6RDU - chains 4 and T of the 31 polymer chains in the assembly; structure by electron microscopy, 3.50 A resolution.

# Chain 4
Name: Mitochondrial ATP synthase associated protein ASA4
From: Polytomella sp. Pringsheim 198.80
Reference sequence: D7NIZ2 (D7NIZ2_9CHLO); numbering as in UniProt (aligned over 1-294)
Amino-acid sequence (294 residues; numbered 1 to 294; the number before each row is that of its first residue):
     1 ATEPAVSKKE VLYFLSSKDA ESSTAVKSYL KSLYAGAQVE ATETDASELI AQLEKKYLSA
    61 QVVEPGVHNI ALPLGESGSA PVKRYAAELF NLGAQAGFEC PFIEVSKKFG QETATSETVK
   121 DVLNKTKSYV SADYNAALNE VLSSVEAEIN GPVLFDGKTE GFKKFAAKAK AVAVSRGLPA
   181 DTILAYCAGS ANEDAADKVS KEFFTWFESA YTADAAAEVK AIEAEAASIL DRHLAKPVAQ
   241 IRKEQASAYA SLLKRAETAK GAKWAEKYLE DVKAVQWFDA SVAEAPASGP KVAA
Not modelled in the structure: 1-4

# Chain T
Name: ATP synthase subunit alpha
From: Polytomella sp. Pringsheim 198.80
Reference sequence: A0ZW40 (A0ZW40_9CHLO); residues 1-562 here = UniProt positions 1-562
Amino-acid sequence (562 residues; row label = number of the first residue in the row):
     1 MRSPAAFVAR SGLFKASLGQ SNWAQKAEQM MASVTRTFAA DAKALDELRK PKFSSKYLIQ
    61 HVSQKLIPAV KEWEKSYQPP VIHLGRVLSV GDGIARVYGL KSVQAGELVC FDSGVKGMAL
   121 NLQADHVGVV VFGNDSVIHQ GDLVYRTGQI VNVPIGPGTL GRVTDGLGQP IDGKGPLTNV
   181 RSSLVEVKAP GIIARQSVRE PLFTGVKAVD ALVPIGRGQR ELIIGDRQTG KTAVAIDAII
   241 HQKNCNEQVP KAQRVYCVYV AVGQKRSTVA QLVKLFTQTG AMRYTIMVSA TASDAAPLQF
   301 LAPYSGCAMA EYFRDTGKHG LIIYDDLSKQ SVAYRQMSLL LRRPPGREAF PGDVFYLHSR
   361 LLERAAKLSK ELGGGSLTAF PVIETQAGDV SAYIATNVIS ITDGQIFLET ELFYKGIRPA
   421 LNVGLSVSRV GSAAQFPGMK QVAGTLKLEL AQYREVAAFA QFGSDLDAAT QYVLERGARL
   481 TEMLKQKQFA PIPIERQTVA VYAATKGFLD KVRVQDIVAA EEAVISQVNP AVFKILKANG
   541 KITPALDAHL KAELRKVKLP GA
Not modelled in the structure: 1-39
Construct notes: conflict Arg266 (Lys in A0ZW40)
Metal / ion sites: Mg2+: Thr232 (together with ATP)
Small-molecule neighbours:
  - ADP (adenosine-5'-diphosphate): Val427, Ser428, Arg429
  - ATP (adenosine-5'-triphosphate): Arg227, Gln228, Thr229, Gly230, Lys231, Thr232, Ala233, Asp326, Phe413, Arg418, Pro419, Gln486, Lys487, Gln488

# How chain 4 and chain T interact
Residue-residue contacts (59; chain 4 residue first):
  Glu10(4) - Gln60(T)
  Phe14(4) - Lys56(T)
  Lys18(4) - Arg49(T)  hydrogen bond (backbone-side chain)
  Asp19(4) - Arg49(T)
  Ala20(4) - Asp46(T)
  Ala20(4) - Arg49(T)
  Ala20(4) - Lys50(T)
  Glu21(4) - Pro51(T)
  Glu21(4) - Lys56(T)
  Ser47(4) - Glu74(T)
  Leu49(4) - Glu74(T)
  Ile50(4) - Val70(T)  hydrophobic
  Ile50(4) - Lys71(T)
  Ile50(4) - Glu74(T)
  Leu53(4) - Leu66(T)  hydrophobic
  Leu53(4) - Ile67(T)  hydrophobic
  Leu53(4) - Val70(T)  hydrophobic
  Glu54(4) - Ile67(T)
  Tyr57(4) - Ile59(T)
  Tyr57(4) - Val62(T)  hydrophobic
  Ala60(4) - Ile59(T)  hydrophobic
  Gln61(4) - Lys56(T)  hydrogen bond (backbone-side chain)
  Gln61(4) - Ile59(T)
  Gln61(4) - Gln60(T)
  Gln61(4) - Ser63(T)  hydrogen bond
  Glu64(4) - Ser54(T)
  Glu64(4) - Ser55(T)
  Pro65(4) - Pro51(T)
  Pro65(4) - Lys56(T)
  His68(4) - Pro51(T)
  His68(4) - Ser54(T)
  Asn69(4) - Arg49(T)
  Asn69(4) - Pro51(T)
  Lys263(4) - Tyr57(T)
  Trp264(4) - Tyr57(T)  hydrophobic
  Trp264(4) - His61(T)
  Lys267(4) - Tyr57(T)
  Tyr268(4) - Phe53(T)  hydrophobic
  Asp271(4) - Lys50(T)  salt bridge
  Asp271(4) - Lys52(T)
  Asp271(4) - Phe53(T)
  Val272(4) - Phe53(T)  hydrophobic
  Ala274(4) - Lys52(T)
  Val275(4) - Lys52(T)
  Val275(4) - Phe53(T)  hydrophobic
  Trp277(4) - Ala40(T)
  Trp277(4) - Asp41(T)
  Trp277(4) - Lys43(T)
  Trp277(4) - Leu48(T)  hydrophobic
  Glu284(4) - Asp41(T)
  Lys291(4) - Asp41(T)
  Lys291(4) - Ala42(T)
  Lys291(4) - Lys43(T)
  Val292(4) - Ala42(T)
  Val292(4) - Ala44(T)
  Val292(4) - Leu45(T)
  Val292(4) - Leu48(T)  hydrophobic
  Ala293(4) - Ala42(T)
  Ala293(4) - Lys43(T)
Also at the interface, not in a pair above, chain 4 (32 interface residues in all): Thr24
Also at the interface, not in a pair above, chain T (29 interface residues in all): Leu58, Gln64

# In short
Chain 4 and chain T form an interface of 32 and 29 residues respectively; the contacts include 3 hydrogen
bonds and 1 salt bridge. Polar contacts include Asp271(4)-Lys50(T), Lys18(4)-Arg49(T) and Gln61(4)-Lys56(T).
Chain T binds ATP and ADP.
Here chain 4 is Mitochondrial ATP synthase associated protein ASA4 and chain T is ATP synthase subunit alpha,
both from Polytomella sp. Pringsheim 198.80. Entry 6RDU (Cryo-EM structure of Polytomella F-ATP synthase,
Rotary substate 1E, monomer-masked refinement) was determined by electron microscopy (same publication as
6RD4, 6RD5, 6RD6, 6RD7, 6RD8, 6RD9 and 46 further entries).
